2NS1 - chains A and B; structure by X-ray diffraction, 1.96 A resolution.

# Chain A
Name: Ammonia channel
From: Escherichia coli
UniProt: P69681 (AMTB_ECOLI); residues 1-406 here correspond to UniProt positions 23-428 (UniProt number = residue number + 22)
Chain sequence (412 residues; row label = number of the first residue in the row):
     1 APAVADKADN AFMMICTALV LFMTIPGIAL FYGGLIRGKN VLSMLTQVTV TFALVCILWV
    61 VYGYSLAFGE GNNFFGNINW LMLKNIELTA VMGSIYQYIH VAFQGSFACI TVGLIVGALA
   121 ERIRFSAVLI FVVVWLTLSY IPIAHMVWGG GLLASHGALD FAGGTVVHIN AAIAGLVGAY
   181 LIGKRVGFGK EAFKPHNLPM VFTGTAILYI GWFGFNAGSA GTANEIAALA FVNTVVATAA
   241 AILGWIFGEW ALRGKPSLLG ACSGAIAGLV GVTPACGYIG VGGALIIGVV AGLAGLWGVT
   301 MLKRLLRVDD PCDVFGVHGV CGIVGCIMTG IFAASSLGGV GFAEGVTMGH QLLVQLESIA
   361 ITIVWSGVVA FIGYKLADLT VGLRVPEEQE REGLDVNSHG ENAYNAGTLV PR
Disordered / not traced: 1-2, 407-412
Construct notes: cloning artifact (407-412)
UniProt features mapped onto this chain:
  - binding site (NH4(+)): Ser219
  - site: Asp160 (Important for the deprotonation of the ammonium cation), His168 (Twin-His motif. Important for optimum substrate conductance), Phe215 (Important for optimum substrate conductance), His318 (Twin-His motif. Important for optimum substrate conductance)

# Chain B
Name: Nitrogen regulatory protein P-II 2
From: Escherichia coli
UniProt: P0AC55 (GLNK_ECOLI); numbering as in UniProt (aligned over 1-112)
Chain sequence (116 residues; each row starts with the number of its first residue; numbers below 1 keep their minus sign (Gly-3 is residue -3)):
    -3 GPGSMKLVTV IIKPFKLEDV REALSSIGIQ GLTVTEVKGF GRQKGHAELY RGAEFSVNFL
    57 PKVKIDVAIA DDQLDEVIDI VSKAAYTGKI GDGKIFVAEL QRVIRIRTGE ADEAAL
Disordered / not traced: -3 to -1
Construct notes: cloning artifact (-3 to 0); engineered mutation Phe51 (Tyr in P0AC55)
Small-molecule neighbours: ADP (adenosine-5'-diphosphate): Ile7, Gly27, Leu28, Thr29, Lys34, Gly35, Phe36, Gly37, Arg38, Gln39, Lys58, Asp62, Val63, Ala64, Ile86, Gly87, Asp88, Gly89, Lys90, Phe92, Arg101, Arg103, Leu112
UniProt features mapped onto this chain:
  - binding site (ADP): Thr29, Arg38, Gln39, Ala64, Gly87 to Lys90, Arg101 to Arg103
  - binding site (ATP): Gly37, Ala64, Gly87 to Lys90, Arg101 to Arg103

# Interface between chain A and chain B
Contacting residue pairs (18):
  Phe31(A) - Arg47(B)
  Leu35(A) - Arg47(B)
  Ala192(A) - Phe51(B)  hydrophobic
  Phe193(A) - Phe51(B)
  Lys194(A) - Glu44(B)  salt bridge
  Lys194(A) - Tyr46(B)
  Lys194(A) - Phe51(B)
  Lys194(A) - Asn54(B)  hydrogen bond
  Pro195(A) - Tyr46(B)
  Leu198(A) - Tyr46(B)  hydrophobic
  Arg253(A) - Leu45(B)
  Arg253(A) - Arg47(B)  hydrogen bond (side chain-backbone)
  Leu259(A) - Arg47(B)
  Ser263(A) - Arg47(B)  hydrogen bond
  Val299(A) - Arg47(B)
  Val299(A) - Gly48(B)
  Cys312(A) - Arg47(B)  hydrogen bond (backbone-side chain)
  Asp313(A) - Arg47(B)  salt bridge
Also at the interface, not in a pair above, chain A (16 interface residues in all): Lys255, Thr300, Val317
Also at the interface, not in a pair above, chain B (8 interface residues in all): His42

# Summary
Chain A and chain B form an interface of 16 and 8 residues respectively, with 4 hydrogen bonds and 2 salt
bridges. Among the polar pairs are Lys194(A)-Glu44(B), Asp313(A)-Arg47(B) and Lys194(A)-Asn54(B). Ligands of
chain B: ADP.
Here chain A is Ammonia channel and chain B is Nitrogen regulatory protein P-II 2, both from Escherichia coli.
Entry 2NS1 (Crystal structure of the e. coli ammonia channel AMTB complexed with the signal transduction
protein GLNK) was determined by X-ray diffraction.
